7KZS - chains E and V of the 19 polymer chains in the assembly; structure by electron microscopy, 4.20 A resolution (low resolution: residue-level contacts below are approximate; hydrogen-bond / salt-bridge calls are withheld).

[Chain E]
Molecule: Fanconi anemia group E protein
Source organism: Homo sapiens
UniProt: Q9HB96 (FANCE_HUMAN); residues 1-536 here = UniProt positions 1-536
Sequence (555 residues; row label = number of the first residue in the row; numbers below 1 keep their minus sign (Met-18 is residue -18)):
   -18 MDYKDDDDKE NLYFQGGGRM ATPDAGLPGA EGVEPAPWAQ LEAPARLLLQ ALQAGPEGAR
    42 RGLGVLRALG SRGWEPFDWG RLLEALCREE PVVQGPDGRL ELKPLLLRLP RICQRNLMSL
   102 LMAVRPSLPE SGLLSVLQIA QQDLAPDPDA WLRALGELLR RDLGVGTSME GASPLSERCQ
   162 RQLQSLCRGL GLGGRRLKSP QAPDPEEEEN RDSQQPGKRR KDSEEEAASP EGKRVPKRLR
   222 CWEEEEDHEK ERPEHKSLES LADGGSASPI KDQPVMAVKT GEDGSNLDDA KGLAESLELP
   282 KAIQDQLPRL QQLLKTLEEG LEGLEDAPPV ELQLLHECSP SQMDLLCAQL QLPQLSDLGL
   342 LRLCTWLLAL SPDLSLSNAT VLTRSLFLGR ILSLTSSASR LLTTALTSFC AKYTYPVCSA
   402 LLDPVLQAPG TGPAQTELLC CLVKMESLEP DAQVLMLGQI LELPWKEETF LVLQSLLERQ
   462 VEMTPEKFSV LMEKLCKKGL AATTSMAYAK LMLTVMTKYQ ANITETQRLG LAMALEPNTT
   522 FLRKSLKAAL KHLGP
Unresolved in the structure: -18 to 11, 182-274, 301-307, 479-483, 536
Sequence notes: initiating methionine (-18); expression tag (-17 to 0)

[Chain V]
Molecule: Fanconi anemia group D2 protein
Source organism: Homo sapiens
UniProt: Q9BXW9 (FACD2_HUMAN); numbering as in UniProt (aligned over 1-1451)
Sequence (1451 residues; numbered 1 to 1451; the number before each row is that of its first residue):
     1 MVSKRRLSKS EDKESLTEDA SKTRKQPLSK KTKKSHIANE VEENDSIFVK LLKISGIILK
    61 TGESQNQLAV DQIAFQKKLF QTLRRHPSYP KIIEEFVSGL ESYIEDEDSF RNCLLSCERL
   121 QDEEASMGAS YSKSLIKLLL GIDILQPAII KTLFEKLPEY FFENKNSDEI NIPRLIVSQL
   181 KWLDRVVDGK DLTTKIMQLI SIAPENLQHD IITSLPEILG DSQHADVGKE LSDLLIENTS
   241 LTVPILDVLS SLRLDPNFLL KVRQLVMDKL SSIRLEDLPV IIKFILHSVT AMDTLEVISE
   301 LREKLDLQHC VLPSRLQASQ VKLKSKGRAS SSGNQESSGQ SCIILLFDVI KSAIRYEKTI
   361 SEAWIKAIEN TASVSEHKVF DLVMLFIIYS TNTQTKKYID RVLRNKIRSG CIQEQLLQST
   421 FSVHYLVLKD MCSSILSLAQ SLLHSLDQSI ISFGSLLYKY AFKFFDTYCQ QEVVGALVTH
   481 ICSGNEAEVD TALDVLLELV VLNPSAMMMN AVFVKGILDY LDNISPQQIR KLFYVLSTLA
   541 FSKQNEASSH IQDDMHLVIR KQLSSTVFKY KLIGIIGAVT MAGIMAADRS ESPSLTQERA
   601 NLSDEQCTQV TSLLQLVHSC SEQSPQASAL YYDEFANLIQ HEKLDPKALE WVGHTICNDF
   661 QDAFVVDSCV VPEGDFPFPV KALYGLEEYD TQDGIAINLL PLLFSQDFAK DGGPVTSQES
   721 GQKLVSPLCL APYFRLLRLC VERQHNGNLE EIDGLLDCPI FLTDLEPGEK LESMSAKERS
   781 FMCSLIFLTL NWFREIVNAF CQETSPEMKG KVLTRLKHIV ELQIILEKYL AVTPDYVPPL
   841 GNFDVETLDI TPHTVTAISA KIRKKGKIER KQKTDGSKTS SSDTLSEEKN SECDPTPSHR
   901 GQLNKEFTGK EEKTSLLLHN SHAFFRELDI EVFSILHCGL VTKFILDTEM HTEATEVVQL
   961 GPPELLFLLE DLSQKLESML TPPIARRVPF LKNKGSRNIG FSHLQQRSAQ EIVHCVFQLL
  1021 TPMCNHLENI HNYFQCLAAE NHGVVDGPGV KVQEYHIMSS CYQRLLQIFH GLFAWSGFSQ
  1081 PENQNLLYSA LHVLSSRLKQ GEHSQPLEEL LSQSVHYLQN FHQSIPSFQC ALYLIRLLMV
  1141 ILEKSTASAQ NKEKIASLAR QFLCRVWPSG DKEKSNISND QLHALLCIYL EHTESILKAI
  1201 EEIAGVGVPE LINSPKDASS STFPTLTRHT FVVFFRVMMA ELEKTVKKIE PGTAADSQQI
  1261 HEEKLLYWNM AVRDFSILIN LIKVFDSHPV LHVCLKYGRL FVEAFLKQCM PLLDFSFRKH
  1321 REDVLSLLET FQLDTRLLHH LCGHSKIHQD TRLTQHVPLL KKTLELLVCR VKAMLTLNNC
  1381 REAFWLGNLK NRDLQGEEIK SQNSQESTAD ESEDDMSSQA SKSKATEDGE EDEVSAGEKE
  1441 QDSDESYDDS D
Unresolved in the structure: 1-44, 122-129, 312-336, 588-603, 708-725, 852-915, 947-959, 982-1000, 1043-1050, 1146-1149, 1216-1219, 1377-1451
Disulfide bonds: Cys432-Cys469
What the authors report for this chain:
  - post-translational modification sites: Lys561

[Chain E / chain V interface]
Pairs across the interface (40; chain E residue first):
  Ser377(E) - Lys269(V)
  Ser378(E) - Thr239(V)
  Ser378(E) - Ser272(V)
  Ala379(E) - Ser272(V)
  Ser380(E) - Ser271(V)
  Arg381(E) - Ser271(V)
  Arg381(E) - Ser272(V)
  Arg381(E) - Ile273(V)
  Arg381(E) - Leu275(V)
  Arg381(E) - Leu278(V)
  Arg381(E) - Asp306(V)
  Arg381(E) - His309(V)
  Arg381(E) - Cys310(V)
  Leu382(E) - His309(V)
  Pro414(E) - Glu237(V)
  Glu418(E) - Glu237(V)
  Met487(E) - Ile202(V)
  Lys491(E) - Ile202(V)
  Lys491(E) - Ala203(V)
  Lys491(E) - Pro204(V)
  Leu494(E) - Pro158(V)
  Leu494(E) - Phe161(V)
  Thr495(E) - Phe162(V)
  Thr498(E) - Phe162(V)
  Lys499(E) - Phe162(V)
  Phe522(E) - Glu155(V)
  Phe522(E) - Gln198(V)
  Leu523(E) - Glu155(V)
  Leu523(E) - Pro158(V)
  Leu523(E) - Ile202(V)
  Arg524(E) - Lys151(V)
  Arg524(E) - Glu155(V)
  Lys525(E) - Glu101(V)
  Lys525(E) - Thr152(V)
  Lys525(E) - Glu155(V)
  Ser526(E) - Glu155(V)
  Ser526(E) - Lys156(V)
  Ser526(E) - Leu157(V)
  Ser526(E) - Pro158(V)
  Ser526(E) - Glu159(V)
Interface residues without a listed pair, chain E (23 interface residues in all): Leu339, Leu342, Ala529, His533
Interface residues without a listed pair, chain V (27 interface residues in all): Glu163, Asn238

[Overview]
23 residues of chain E and 27 residues of chain V are in contact. From the paper: a modification site at
Lys561(V).
Here chain E is Fanconi anemia group E protein and chain V is Fanconi anemia group D2 protein, both from Homo
sapiens. Entry 7KZS (Structure of the human fanconi anaemia Core-UBE2T-ID-DNA complex in open state) was
determined by electron microscopy together with 7KZP, 7KZQ, 7KZR, 7KZT and 7KZV from the same study.
